8WWP - chains A and B of the 3 polymer chains in the assembly; structure by electron microscopy, 3.12 A resolution.

# Chain A (and B)
Protein: Bifunctional guanosine pentaphosphate synthetase/polyribonucleotide nucleotidyltransferase
Organism: Mycobacterium tuberculosis
Notes: chain B of this document is another copy of the same molecule, construct and numbering; everything in this record applies to it too
UniProt: A0A9Q6P703 (A0A9Q6P703_MYCTX); residues 1-752 here correspond to UniProt positions 73-824 (UniProt number = residue number + 72)
Amino-acid sequence (773 residues; numbered -20 to 752; the number before each row is that of its first residue; numbers below 1 keep their minus sign (Met-20 is residue -20)):
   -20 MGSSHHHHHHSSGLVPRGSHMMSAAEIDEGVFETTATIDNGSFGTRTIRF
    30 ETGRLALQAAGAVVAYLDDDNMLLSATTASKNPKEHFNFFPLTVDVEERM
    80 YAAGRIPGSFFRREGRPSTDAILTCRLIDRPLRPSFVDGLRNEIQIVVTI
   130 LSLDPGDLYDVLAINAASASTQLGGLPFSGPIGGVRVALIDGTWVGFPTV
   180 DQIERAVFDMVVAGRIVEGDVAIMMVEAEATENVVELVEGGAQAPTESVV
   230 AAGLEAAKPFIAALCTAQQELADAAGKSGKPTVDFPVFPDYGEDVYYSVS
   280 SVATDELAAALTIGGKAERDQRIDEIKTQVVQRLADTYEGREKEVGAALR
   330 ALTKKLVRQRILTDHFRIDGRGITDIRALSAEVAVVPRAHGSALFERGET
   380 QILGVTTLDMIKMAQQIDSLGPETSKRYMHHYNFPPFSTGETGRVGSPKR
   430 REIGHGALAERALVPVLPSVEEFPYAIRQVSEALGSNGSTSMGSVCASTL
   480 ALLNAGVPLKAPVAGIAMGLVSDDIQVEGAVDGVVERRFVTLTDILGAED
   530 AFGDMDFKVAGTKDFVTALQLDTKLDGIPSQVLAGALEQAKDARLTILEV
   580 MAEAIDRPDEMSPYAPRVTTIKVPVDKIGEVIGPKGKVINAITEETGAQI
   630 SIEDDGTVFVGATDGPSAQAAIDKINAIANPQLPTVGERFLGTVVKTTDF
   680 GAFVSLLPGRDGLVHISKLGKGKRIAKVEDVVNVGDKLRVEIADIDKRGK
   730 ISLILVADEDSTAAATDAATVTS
Not modelled in the structure: -20 to 14, 598-752 (chain B: -20 to 14, 597-752)
Sequence notes: initiating methionine (-20); expression tag (-19 to 0); engineered mutation Asn67 (Asp139 in A0A9Q6P703)

# How chain A and chain B interact
Residue-residue contacts - 50 pairs, chain A then chain B:
  Val364(A) - Arg33(B)
  Val365(A) - Leu130(B)
  Pro366(A) - Met51(B)
  Pro366(A) - Ser131(B)  hydrogen bond (backbone-side chain)
  Arg367(A) - Ala81(B)  hydrogen bond (side chain-backbone)
  Arg367(A) - Ala82(B)
  Arg367(A) - Ser131(B)
  Arg367(A) - Leu132(B)  hydrogen bond (side chain-backbone)
  Arg367(A) - Pro134(B)
  Gln380(A) - Arg33(B)
  Gln380(A) - Ala35(B)
  Val384(A) - Tyr80(B)  hydrophobic
  Thr386(A) - Tyr80(B)
  Asp388(A) - Arg84(B)
  Asp388(A) - Ile85(B)
  Met392(A) - Ile85(B)  hydrophobic
  Met392(A) - Arg91(B)  hydrogen bond (backbone-side chain)
  Ala393(A) - Arg91(B)
  Gln394(A) - Phe90(B)
  Gln395(A) - Phe89(B)
  Met408(A) - Arg91(B)
  His410(A) - Arg91(B)  hydrogen bond (side chain-backbone)
  His410(A) - Arg92(B)
  Tyr411(A) - Arg92(B)
  Asn412(A) - Arg78(B)
  Asn412(A) - Arg92(B)  hydrogen bond
  Phe416(A) - Ala35(B)  hydrophobic
  Phe416(A) - Ala55(B)  hydrophobic
  Phe416(A) - Thr57(B)
  Ser417(A) - Gln37(B)
  Thr418(A) - Gln37(B)
  Gly419(A) - Gln37(B)
  Gly419(A) - Thr57(B)
  Glu420(A) - Thr57(B)  hydrogen bond (backbone-side chain)
  Thr421(A) - Thr57(B)
  Thr421(A) - Ala58(B)
  Thr421(A) - Ser59(B)
  Thr421(A) - Gln124(B)
  Gly422(A) - Gln124(B)  hydrogen bond (backbone-side chain)
  Val424(A) - Glu76(B)
  Val424(A) - Val126(B)  hydrophobic
  Ala455(A) - Ile85(B)  hydrophobic
  Arg457(A) - Ile85(B)
  Arg457(A) - Pro86(B)
  Arg457(A) - Glu93(B)  salt bridge
  Val459(A) - Tyr80(B)  hydrophobic
  Glu461(A) - Arg78(B)  salt bridge
  Glu461(A) - Tyr80(B)  hydrogen bond
  Leu463(A) - Leu34(B)  hydrophobic
  Ser465(A) - Gln37(B)  hydrogen bond (backbone-side chain)
Interface residues without a listed pair, chain A (38 interface residues in all): His369, Leu382, Leu387, Asp397, Pro415, Arg423, Pro427, Glu431
Interface residues without a listed pair, chain B (36 interface residues in all): Leu36, Ala38, Leu53, Asp74, Met79, Gly83, Glu122, Asp133

# In short
Chain A and chain B form an interface of 38 and 36 residues respectively, with 10 hydrogen bonds and 2 salt
bridges. Polar pairs include Arg457(A)-Glu93(B), Glu461(A)-Arg78(B) and Pro366(A)-Ser131(B).
Chain A and chain B are both Bifunctional guanosine pentaphosphate synthetase/polyribonucleotide
nucleotidyltransferase (Mycobacterium tuberculosis); the structure, PNPase mutant of Mycobacterium
tuberculosis, was determined by electron microscopy, deposited together with 8WX0 and 8WXF.
